PDB entry 8GOE | electron microscopy, 3.00 A resolution | chain A

# Chain A
Name: Reduced folate transporter
From: Homo sapiens
UniProt: P41440 (S19A1_HUMAN); residues 1-506 here = UniProt positions 1-506
Chain sequence (544 residues; row label = number of the first residue in the row; numbers below 1 keep their minus sign (Met-2 is residue -2)):
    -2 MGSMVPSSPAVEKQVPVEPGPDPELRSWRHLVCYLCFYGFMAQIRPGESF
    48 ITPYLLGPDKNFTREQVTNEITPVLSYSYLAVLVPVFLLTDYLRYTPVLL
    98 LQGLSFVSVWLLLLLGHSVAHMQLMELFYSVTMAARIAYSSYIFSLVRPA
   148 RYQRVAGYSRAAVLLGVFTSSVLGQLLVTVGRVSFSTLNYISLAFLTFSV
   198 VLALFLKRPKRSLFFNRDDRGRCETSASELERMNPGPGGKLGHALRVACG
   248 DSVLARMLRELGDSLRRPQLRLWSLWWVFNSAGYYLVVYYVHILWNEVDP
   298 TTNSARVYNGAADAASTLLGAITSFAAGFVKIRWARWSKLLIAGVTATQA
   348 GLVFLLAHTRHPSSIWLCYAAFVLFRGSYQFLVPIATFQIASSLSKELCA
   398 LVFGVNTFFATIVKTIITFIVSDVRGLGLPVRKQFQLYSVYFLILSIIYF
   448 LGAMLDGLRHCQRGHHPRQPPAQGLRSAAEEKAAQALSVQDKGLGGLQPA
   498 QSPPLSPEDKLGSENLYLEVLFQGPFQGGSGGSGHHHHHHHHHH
Not modelled in the structure: -2 to 18, 217-248, 458-541
Differences from the reference sequence: initiating methionine (-2); expression tag (-1 to 0, 507-541)
UniProt features mapped onto this chain:
  - region: Ala407 to Ser419 (Required for substrate-binding)
  - binding site (folate): Ile48, Thr49, Glu123, Arg133, Val164, Tyr281, Tyr282, Tyr286, Arg373, Gln377
  - binding site (2',3'-cGAMP): Arg133, Ile134, Ser137, Tyr149, Arg157, Tyr282, Ser321, Gln377, Pro381, Thr384, Lys393, Cys396, Phe400
  - modified residue: Met1 (N-acetylmethionine), Ser5 (Phosphoserine), Ser225 (Phosphoserine), Ser474 (Phosphoserine), Ser485 (Phosphoserine), Ser499 (Phosphoserine), Ser503 (Phosphoserine)
  - glycosylation: Asn58 (N-linked (GlcNAc...) asparagine)
  - natural variant: Phe212 (deletion: In MEGAF), Gly348 (G348R: In IMD114)
  - mutagenesis: Arg42 (R42A: Reduces methotrexate uptake; R42E: Reduces methotrexate uptake. Reduces methotrexate uptake; when associated with K-45; R42K: Enhances methotrexate uptake), Glu45 (E45A: Enhances methotrexate uptake; E45K: Reduces methotrexate uptake. Reduces methotrexate uptake; when associated with E-42), Ile48 (I48A: Reduces methotrexate uptake. Reduces methotrexate uptake; when associated with A-126 and A-286; I48F: No effect on methotrexate uptake but shifts selectivity towards folinate and pemetrexed), Thr49 (T49A: Reduces methotrexate uptake. Reduces the expression of IFNB1 and CXCL10 upon cGAMP stimulation), Asn58 (N58Q: Completely abolishes N-glycosylation without affecting subcellular location or folate:anion antiporter activity), Ile68 (I68A: Reduces methotrexate uptake), Thr69 (T69A/Y: Reduces methotrexate uptake), Leu72 (L72A/W: Reduces methotrexate uptake), Tyr76 (Y76A: Reduces methotrexate uptake), Glu123 (E123A/D: Reduces methotrexate uptake), Tyr126 (Y126A: Reduces methotrexate uptake. Reduces methotrexate uptake; when associated with A-48 and A-286), Met130 (M130T: Reduces methotrexate uptake), 19 further mutagenesis entries in UniProt
Ligand contacts: 5-methyltetrahydrofolate (THH; N-[4-({[(6S)-2-amino-4-hydroxy-5-methyl-5,6,7,8-tetrahydropteridin-6-yl]methyl}amino)benzoyl]-L-glutamic acid): Glu45, Ile48, Thr49, Leu52, Val64, Thr69, Leu72, Glu123, Tyr126, Met130, Arg133, Val164, Tyr281, Tyr282, Val285, Tyr286, His289, Thr314, Arg373, Gln377

# Summary
Bound to chain A: 5-methyltetrahydrofolate. UniProt lists 10 folate-binding residues, 13 residues binding
2',3'-cGAMP and 41 mutagenesis sites.
Chain A is Reduced folate transporter (Homo sapiens); the structure, Structure of hSLC19A1+5-MTHF, was
determined by electron microscopy (same publication as 7XPZ, 7XQ0, 7XQ1, 7XQ2 and 8GOF).
